PDB entry 5D50 | X-ray diffraction, 2.49 A resolution | chains A and F of the 8 polymer chains in the assembly

Chain A:
Protein: Repressor
Source organism: Salmonella phage SPC32H
UniProtKB: T1S9Z0 (T1S9Z0_9CAUD); residue numbers follow UniProt; this construct covers 1-198
Sequence (199 residues; each row starts with the number of its first residue; numbering starts at 0):
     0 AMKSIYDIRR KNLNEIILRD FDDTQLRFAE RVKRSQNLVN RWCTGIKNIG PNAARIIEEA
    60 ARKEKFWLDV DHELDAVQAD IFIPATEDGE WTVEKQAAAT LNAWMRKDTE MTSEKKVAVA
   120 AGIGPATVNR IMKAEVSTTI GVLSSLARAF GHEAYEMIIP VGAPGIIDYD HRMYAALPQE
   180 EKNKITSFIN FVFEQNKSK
Disordered / not traced: 77-89, 107-119, 197-198
Differences from the reference sequence: expression tag (0)
Reported in the primary citation:
  - mutagenesis - N36A, F187A: decreased binding to DNA
  - mutagenesis - R40A, K46A: abolished binding to DNA
  - mutagenesis - V69R: increased stability
  - mutagenesis - V69R (Kd of 8.6 nM): unchanged binding to DNA

Chain F:
Protein: Anti-repressor protein
Source organism: Salmonella phage SPC32H
UniProtKB: T1SA45 (T1SA45_9CAUD); numbering as in UniProt (aligned over 1-86)
Sequence (86 residues; each row starts with the number of its first residue):
     1 MQRQYHHPLE EGFEERIHTP VGVRSLVEDS HLMKLLRELD KDGFNVDGPL AELVALVNYV
    61 TSSQMTMQDL QTHLDYCAEQ LRKQTT
Disordered / not traced: 1-19

How chain A and chain F interact:
Residue-residue contacts (7; chain A residue first):
  Met-1(A) / Gln-84(F)
  Glu-179(A) / Met-65(F)
  Glu-179(A) / Gln-68(F)
  Lys-183(A) / Gln-68(F)
  Lys-183(A) / Asp-69(F)
  Lys-183(A) / Thr-72(F)
  Phe-187(A) / His-73(F)
Other interface residues (no listed pair), chain A (5 interface residues in all): Ala-0
Other interface residues (no listed pair), chain F (7 interface residues in all): Lys-83
The authors on this interface:
  - hot spots on chain F (mutagenesis) - Y76A (Kd >100 uM): decreased binding to Repressor (chain A)
  - hot spots on chain F (mutagenesis) - N58R (Kd >100 uM): abolished binding to Repressor (chain A)

Summary:
The interface between chain A and chain F involves 5 residues on one side and 7 on the other. From the paper:
N36A and F187A of chain A reduce binding to DNA; R40A and K46A of chain A abolish binding to DNA; 7
substitutions were tested in all.
Here chain A is Repressor and chain F is Anti-repressor protein, both from Salmonella phage SPC32H. Entry 5D50
(Crystal structure of Rep-Ant complex from Salmonella-temperate phage) was determined by X-ray diffraction
(same publication as 5D4Z).
